PDB entry 9FAF | X-ray diffraction, 1.76 A resolution | chains A and C of the 3 polymer chains in the assembly

== Chain A (and C) ==
Protein: Fiber
From: Human adenovirus 36
Notes: chain C of this document is another copy of the same molecule, construct and numbering; everything in this record applies to it too
UniProt: D4N3K6 (D4N3K6_9ADEN); residue numbers follow UniProt; this construct covers 1-371
Sequence (371 residues; each row starts with the number of its first residue):
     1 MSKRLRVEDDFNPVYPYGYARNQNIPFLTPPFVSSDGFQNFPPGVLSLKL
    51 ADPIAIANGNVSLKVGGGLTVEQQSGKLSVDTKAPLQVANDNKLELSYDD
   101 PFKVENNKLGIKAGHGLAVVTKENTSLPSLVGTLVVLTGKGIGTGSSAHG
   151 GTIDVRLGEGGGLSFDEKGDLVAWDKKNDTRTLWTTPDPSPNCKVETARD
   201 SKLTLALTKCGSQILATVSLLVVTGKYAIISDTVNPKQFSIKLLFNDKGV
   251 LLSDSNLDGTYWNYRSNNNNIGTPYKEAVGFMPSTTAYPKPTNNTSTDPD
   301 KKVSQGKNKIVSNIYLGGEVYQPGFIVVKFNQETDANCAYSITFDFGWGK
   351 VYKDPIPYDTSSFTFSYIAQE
Not modelled in the structure: 1-178, 293-296 (chain C: 1-179, 267-272, 293-297)
Residues lining bound ligands:
  - 4-O (ANA; methyl 4-O-acetyl-5-acetamido-3,5-dideoxy-D-glycero-alpha-D-galacto-non-2-ulopyranosidonic acid), molecule 1: Val-311, Ser-312, Asn-313, Gly-324, Phe-325, Trp-348, Gly-349
  - 4-O (ANA), molecule 2: Asn-313, Tyr-315, Val-320, Tyr-321, Pro-323, Lys-350
Reported in the primary citation:
  - binding site for 4-O: Val-311, Asn-313, Tyr-315, Val-320, Pro-323, Phe-325, Trp-348, Lys-350
  - specificity-determining residues: Tyr-315

== Interface between chain A and chain C ==
Residue-residue contacts (55; chain A residue first):
  Cys-210(A) / Thr-180(C)
  Cys-210(A) / Thr-208(C)
  Gly-211(A) / Thr-180(C)
  Ser-212(A) / Thr-182(C)  hydrogen bond
  Ser-212(A) / Arg-265(C)
  Gln-213(A) / Ala-206(C)  hydrogen bond (side chain-backbone)
  Gln-213(A) / Thr-208(C)  hydrogen bond
  Gln-213(A) / Leu-215(C)  hydrogen bond (side chain-backbone)
  Gln-213(A) / Ala-216(C)
  Gln-213(A) / Thr-217(C)
  Thr-286(A) / Pro-187(C)
  Thr-286(A) / Asp-188(C)
  Ala-287(A) / Pro-187(C)
  Pro-299(A) / Val-223(C)
  Pro-299(A) / Thr-224(C)
  Asp-300(A) / Pro-191(C)
  Asp-300(A) / Lys-202(C)  hydrogen bond (backbone-side chain)
  Asp-300(A) / Val-223(C)
  Lys-302(A) / Lys-202(C)
  Lys-302(A) / Leu-221(C)
  Lys-302(A) / Asp-359(C)  salt bridge
  Ser-304(A) / Leu-221(C)
  Ser-304(A) / Asp-359(C)  hydrogen bond
  Gln-305(A) / Gly-317(C)
  Gln-305(A) / Asp-359(C)  hydrogen bond (backbone-side chain)
  Gly-306(A) / Gly-317(C)
  Gly-306(A) / Gly-318(C)
  Gly-306(A) / Asp-359(C)  hydrogen bond (backbone-side chain)
  Gly-306(A) / Thr-360(C)
  Gly-306(A) / Ser-361(C)
  Gly-306(A) / Ser-362(C)
  Lys-307(A) / Pro-187(C)  hydrogen bond (side chain-backbone)
  Lys-307(A) / Thr-204(C)  hydrogen bond
  Lys-307(A) / Ser-219(C)
  Lys-307(A) / Thr-360(C)
  Lys-307(A) / Ser-362(C)  hydrogen bond (backbone-side chain)
  Lys-309(A) / Gly-317(C)
  Lys-309(A) / Gly-318(C)
  Lys-309(A) / Ser-361(C)
  Lys-309(A) / Ser-362(C)  hydrogen bond (backbone-backbone)
  Ile-310(A) / Ser-362(C)
  Val-311(A) / Tyr-315(C)  hydrophobic
  Val-311(A) / Gly-318(C)
  Val-311(A) / Val-320(C)  hydrophobic
  Phe-325(A) / Val-320(C)  hydrophobic
  Val-327(A) / Val-320(C)  hydrophobic
  Phe-365(A) / Thr-364(C)
  Ser-366(A) / Ala-216(C)
  Ser-366(A) / Thr-217(C)
  Ser-366(A) / Thr-364(C)  hydrogen bond
  Ile-368(A) / Trp-184(C)  hydrophobic
  Ile-368(A) / Thr-217(C)
  Ala-369(A) / Arg-265(C)  hydrogen bond (backbone-side chain)
  Gln-370(A) / Arg-265(C)  hydrogen bond (backbone-side chain)
  Glu-371(A) / Arg-265(C)
Other interface residues (no listed pair), chain A (30 interface residues in all): Leu-215, Tyr-288, Lys-301, Val-303, Ser-312, Asn-313
Other interface residues (no listed pair), chain C (31 interface residues in all): Pro-189, Leu-207, Cys-210, Pro-357

== In short ==
Chain A and chain C form an interface of 30 and 31 residues respectively; the contacts include 15 hydrogen
bonds and 1 salt bridge. Among the polar pairs are Lys-302(A)/Asp-359(C), Ser-212(A)/Thr-182(C) and
Gln-213(A)/Ala-206(C). Bound to chain A: 4-O. From the paper: a binding site for 4-O at Val-311(A), Asn-313(A)
and Tyr-315(A) among others; the specificity determinant Tyr-315(A).
Chain A and chain C are both Fiber (Human adenovirus 36); the structure, Human adenovirus type 36 fiber knob
in complex with 4-O,5-N-diacetylneuraminic acid, was determined by X-ray diffraction, deposited together with
9FAE, 9FAG and 9FAH.
